PDB entry 8ABI | electron microscopy, 3.00 A resolution | chains T and U of the 20 polymer chains in the assembly

Chain T:
Name: Complex III subunit 9
From: Yarrowia lipolytica
UniProt: Q6CG23 (Q6CG23_YARLI); residue numbers follow UniProt; this construct covers 1-69
Sequence (69 residues; numbered 1 to 69; the number before each row is that of its first residue):
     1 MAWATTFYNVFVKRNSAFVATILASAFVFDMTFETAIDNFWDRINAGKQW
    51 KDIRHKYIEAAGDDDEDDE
Unresolved in the structure: 1-3, 58-69
Residues lining bound ligands: 1,2-diacyl-sn-glycero-3-phosphocholine (PC1): Tyr-8, Val-12, Lys-13, Arg-14, Asn-15, Phe-18, Val-19, Ile-22, Leu-23

Chain U:
Name: YALI0C12210p
From: Yarrowia lipolytica
UniProt: Q6CC60 (Q6CC60_YARLI); residues 1-82 here = UniProt positions 1-82
Sequence (82 residues; each row starts with the number of its first residue):
     1 MICGEGDYVKKPSYKIVPHFLGFNIPTVSKWIPIFGIWGAAAGIGALFLI
    51 EGVPRTRQDILSKIPIIGEHWIREIPASDNPF
Unresolved in the structure: 1-7
Residues lining bound ligands: 1,2-dimyristoyl-sn-glycero-3-phosphate (XP4): Phe-23, Thr-27, Val-28, Trp-31, Phe-35, Trp-38

Interface between chain T and chain U:
Pairs across the interface - 25 pairs, chain T then chain U:
  Arg-14(T) / Ile-34(U)
  Asn-15(T) / Trp-38(U)
  Ser-16(T) / Ile-34(U)
  Ser-16(T) / Ile-37(U)
  Ser-16(T) / Trp-38(U)
  Ala-17(T) / Ile-37(U)
  Val-19(T) / Trp-38(U)  hydrophobic
  Ala-20(T) / Ala-41(U)  hydrophobic
  Leu-23(T) / Ala-41(U)
  Leu-23(T) / Ile-44(U)
  Ala-24(T) / Ile-44(U)
  Ala-26(T) / Phe-48(U)
  Phe-27(T) / Leu-47(U)  hydrophobic
  Phe-27(T) / Phe-48(U)  hydrophobic
  Phe-27(T) / Glu-51(U)
  Asp-30(T) / Phe-48(U)
  Met-31(T) / Glu-51(U)
  Met-31(T) / His-70(U)  hydrogen bond
  Glu-34(T) / His-70(U)
  Glu-34(T) / Arg-73(U)  salt bridge
  Thr-35(T) / His-70(U)
  Trp-50(T) / Asp-79(U)  hydrogen bond
  Arg-54(T) / Pro-76(U)
  Arg-54(T) / Ser-78(U)
  Arg-54(T) / Asp-79(U)  salt bridge
Also at the interface, not in a pair above, chain U (16 interface residues in all): Gly-45, Leu-61, Trp-71

Overview:
Chain T and chain U each contribute 16 residues to their interface; the contacts include 2 hydrogen bonds and
2 salt bridges. Among the polar pairs are Glu-34(T)/Arg-73(U), Arg-54(T)/Asp-79(U) and Met-31(T)/His-70(U).
Bound to chain T: 1,2-diacyl-sn-glycero-3-phosphocholine. Chain U binds
1,2-dimyristoyl-sn-glycero-3-phosphate.
Chain T is Complex III subunit 9 and chain U is YALI0C12210p, both from Yarrowia lipolytica; the structure,
Complex III2 from Yarrowia lipolytica,antimycin A bound, int-position, was determined by electron microscopy
(same publication as 8AB6, 8AB7, 8AB8, 8AB9, 8ABA, 8ABB and 11 further entries).
